PDB entry 7RWL | electron microscopy, 3.14 A resolution | chains A and F of the 60 polymer chains in the assembly

Chain A (and F):
Protein: Capsid protein VP1
Organism: Adeno-associated dependoparvovirus A
Notes: chain F of this document is another copy of the same molecule, construct and numbering; everything in this record applies to it too
Reference sequence: P03135 (CAPSD_AAV2S); residues 1-735 here = UniProt positions 1-735
Chain sequence (735 residues; each row starts with the number of its first residue):
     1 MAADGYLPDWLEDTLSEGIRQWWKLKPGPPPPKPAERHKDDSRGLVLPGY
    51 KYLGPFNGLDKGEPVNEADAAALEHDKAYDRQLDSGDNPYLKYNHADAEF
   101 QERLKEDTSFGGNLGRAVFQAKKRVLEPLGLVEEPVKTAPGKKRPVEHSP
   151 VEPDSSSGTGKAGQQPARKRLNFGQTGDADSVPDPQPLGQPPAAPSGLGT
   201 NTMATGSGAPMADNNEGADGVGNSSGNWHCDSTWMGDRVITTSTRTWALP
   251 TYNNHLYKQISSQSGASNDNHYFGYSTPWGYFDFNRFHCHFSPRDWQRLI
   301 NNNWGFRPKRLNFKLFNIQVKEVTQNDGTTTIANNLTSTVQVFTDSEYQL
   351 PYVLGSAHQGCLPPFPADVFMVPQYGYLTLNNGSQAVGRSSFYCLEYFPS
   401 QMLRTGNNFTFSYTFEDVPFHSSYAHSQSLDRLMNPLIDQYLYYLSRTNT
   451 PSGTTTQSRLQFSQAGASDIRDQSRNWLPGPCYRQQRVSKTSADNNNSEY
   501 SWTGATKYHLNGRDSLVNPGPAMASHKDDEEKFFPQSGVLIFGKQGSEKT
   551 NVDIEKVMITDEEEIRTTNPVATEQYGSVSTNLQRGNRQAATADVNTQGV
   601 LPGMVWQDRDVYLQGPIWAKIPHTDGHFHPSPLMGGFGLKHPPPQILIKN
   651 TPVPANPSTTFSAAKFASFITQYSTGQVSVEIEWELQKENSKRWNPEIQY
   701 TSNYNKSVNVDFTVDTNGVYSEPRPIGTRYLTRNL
Unresolved in the structure: 1-218

How chain A and chain F interact:
Residue-residue contacts - 65 pairs, chain A then chain F:
  Ser232(A) - Lys692(F)
  Ser292(A) - Trp694(F)
  Pro293(A) - Trp694(F)
  Pro293(A) - Pro696(F)  hydrophobic
  Arg294(A) - Glu689(F)  salt bridge
  Arg294(A) - Ser691(F)
  Arg294(A) - Arg693(F)
  Arg294(A) - Trp694(F)  hydrogen bond (backbone-backbone)
  Arg294(A) - Glu697(F)  salt bridge
  Gln297(A) - Pro696(F)
  Gln297(A) - Glu697(F)
  Gln297(A) - Gln699(F)
  Arg298(A) - Glu689(F)  salt bridge
  Arg298(A) - Ser691(F)
  Asn301(A) - Gln699(F)
  Asn302(A) - Asn302(F)  hydrogen bond
  Pro364(A) - Trp694(F)
  Phe365(A) - Trp694(F)  hydrophobic
  Pro366(A) - Trp694(F)
  Glu689(A) - Arg294(F)  salt bridge
  Glu689(A) - Arg298(F)  salt bridge
  Ser691(A) - Arg294(F)
  Ser691(A) - Arg298(F)
  Lys692(A) - Ser232(F)
  Arg693(A) - Arg294(F)
  Trp694(A) - Ser292(F)
  Trp694(A) - Pro293(F)
  Trp694(A) - Arg294(F)  hydrogen bond (backbone-backbone)
  Trp694(A) - Pro364(F)
  Trp694(A) - Phe365(F)  hydrophobic
  Trp694(A) - Pro366(F)
  Trp694(A) - Phe712(F)
  Trp694(A) - Tyr720(F)  hydrogen bond
  Asn695(A) - Val710(F)
  Asn695(A) - Asp711(F)
  Asn695(A) - Phe712(F)
  Asn695(A) - Thr713(F)
  Pro696(A) - Pro293(F)  hydrophobic
  Pro696(A) - Gln297(F)
  Pro696(A) - Ser702(F)  hydrogen bond (backbone-side chain)
  Pro696(A) - Phe712(F)
  Glu697(A) - Arg294(F)  salt bridge
  Glu697(A) - Gln297(F)
  Glu697(A) - Thr701(F)
  Glu697(A) - Ser702(F)  hydrogen bond (backbone-backbone)
  Ile698(A) - Thr701(F)
  Ile698(A) - Ser702(F)
  Gln699(A) - Gln297(F)
  Gln699(A) - Asn301(F)
  Gln699(A) - Tyr700(F)
  Gln699(A) - Thr701(F)  hydrogen bond (backbone-side chain)
  Tyr700(A) - Gln699(F)
  Thr701(A) - Glu697(F)
  Thr701(A) - Ile698(F)
  Thr701(A) - Gln699(F)  hydrogen bond (side chain-backbone)
  Ser702(A) - Pro696(F)  hydrogen bond (side chain-backbone)
  Ser702(A) - Glu697(F)  hydrogen bond (backbone-backbone)
  Ser702(A) - Ile698(F)
  Val710(A) - Asn695(F)
  Asp711(A) - Asn695(F)
  Phe712(A) - Trp694(F)
  Phe712(A) - Asn695(F)
  Phe712(A) - Pro696(F)
  Thr713(A) - Asn695(F)
  Tyr720(A) - Trp694(F)  hydrogen bond
Interface residues without a listed pair, chain A (30 interface residues in all): Leu731
Interface residues without a listed pair, chain F (30 interface residues in all): Leu731

Overview:
The chain A/chain F interface involves 30 residues from each chain; the contacts include 11 hydrogen bonds and
6 salt bridges. Polar contacts include Arg294(A)-Glu689(F), Arg294(A)-Glu697(F) and Arg298(A)-Glu689(F).
Chain A and chain F are both Capsid protein VP1 (Adeno-associated dependoparvovirus A); the structure,
Envelope-associated Adeno-associated virus serotype 2, was determined by electron microscopy, deposited
together with 7RWT.
